Entry 8HPO (electron microscopy, 2.60 A resolution); this record covers chains D and A of the 11 polymer chains in the assembly.

[Chain D]
Molecule: Transcriptional regulatory protein SDS3
Source organism: Saccharomyces cerevisiae (strain ATCC 204508 / S288c)
UniProtKB: P40505 (SDS3_YEAST); numbering as in UniProt (aligned over 1-327)
Chain sequence (327 residues; row label = number of the first residue in the row):
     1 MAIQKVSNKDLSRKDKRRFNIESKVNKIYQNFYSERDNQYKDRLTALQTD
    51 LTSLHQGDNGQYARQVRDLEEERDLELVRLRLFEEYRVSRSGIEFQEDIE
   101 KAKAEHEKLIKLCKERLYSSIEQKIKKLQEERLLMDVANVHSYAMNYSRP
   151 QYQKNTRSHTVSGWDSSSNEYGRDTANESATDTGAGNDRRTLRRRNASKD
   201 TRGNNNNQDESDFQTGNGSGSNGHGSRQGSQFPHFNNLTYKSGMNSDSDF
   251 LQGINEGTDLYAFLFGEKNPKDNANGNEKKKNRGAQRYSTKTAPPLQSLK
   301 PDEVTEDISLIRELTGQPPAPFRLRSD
Disordered / not traced: 1-13, 142-287, 325-327
Modified residues: Ser309 (phosphoserine; SEP)
Swiss-Prot annotation at these positions:
  - modified residue (Phosphoserine): Ser166, Ser211

[Chain A]
Molecule: Transcriptional regulatory protein SIN3
Source organism: Saccharomyces cerevisiae (strain ATCC 204508 / S288c)
UniProtKB: P22579 (SIN3_YEAST); residues 1-1536 here = UniProt positions 1-1536
Chain sequence (1536 residues; numbered 1 to 1536; the number before each row is that of its first residue):
     1 MSQVWHNSNSQSNDVATSNDATGSNERNEKEPSLQGNKPGFVQQQQRITL
    51 PSLSALSTKEEDRRDSNGQQALTSHAAHILGYPPPHSNAMPSIATDSALK
   101 QPHEYHPRPKSSSSSPSINASLMNAGPAPLPTVGAASFSLSRFDNPLPIK
   151 APVHTEEPKSYNGLQEEEKATQRPQDCKEVPAGVQPADAPDPSSNHADAN
   201 DDNNNNENSHDEDADYRPLNVKDALSYLEQVKFQFSSRPDIYNLFLDIMK
   251 DFKSQAIDTPGVIERVSTLFRGYPILIQGFNTFLPQGYRIECSSNPDDPI
   301 RVTTPMGTTTVNNNISPSGRGTTDAQELGSFPESDGNGVQQPSNVPMVPS
   351 SVYQSEQNQDQQQSLPLLATSSGLPSIQQPEMPAHRQIPQSQSLVPQEDA
   401 KKNVDVEFSQAISYVNKIKTRFADQPDIYKHFLEILQTYQREQKPINEVY
   451 AQVTHLFQNAPDLLEDFKKFLPDSSASANQQVQHAQQHAQQQHEAQMHAQ
   501 AQAQAQAQAQVEQQKQQQQFLYPASGYYGHPSNRGIPQQNLPPIGSFSPP
   551 TNGSTVHEAYQDQQHMQPPHFMPLPSIVQHGPNMVHQGIANENPPLSDLR
   601 TSLTEQYAPSSIQHQQQHPQSISPIANTQYGDIPVRPEIDLDPSIVPVVP
   651 EPTEPIENNISLNEEVTFFEKAKRYIGNKHLYTEFLKILNLYSQDILDLD
   701 DLVEKVDFYLGSNKELFTWFKNFVGYQEKTKCIENIVHEKHRLDLDLCEA
   751 FGPSYKRLPKSDTFMPCSGRDDMCWEVLNDEWVGHPVWASEDSGFIAHRK
   801 NQYEETLFKIEEERHEYDFYIESNLRTIQCLETIVNKIENMTENEKANFK
   851 LPPGLGHTSMTIYKKVIRKVYDKERGFEIIDALHEHPAVTAPVVLKRLKQ
   901 KDEEWRRAQREWNKVWRELEQKVFFKSLDHLGLTFKQADKKLLTTKQLIS
   951 EISSIKVDQTNKKIHWLTPKPKSQLDFDFPDKNIFYDILCLADTFITHTT
  1001 AYSNPDKERLKDLLKYFISLFFSISFEKIEESLYSHKQNVSESSGSDDGS
  1051 SIASRKRPYQQEMSLLDILHRSRYQKLKRSNDEDGKVPQLSEPPEEEPNT
  1101 IEEEELIDEEAKNPWLTGNLVEEANSQGIIQNRSIFNLFANTNIYIFFRH
  1151 WTTIYERLLEIKQMNERVTKEINTRSTVTFAKDLDLLSSQLSEMGLDFVG
  1201 EDAYKQVLRLSRRLINGDLEHQWFEESLRQAYNNKAFKLYTIDKVTQSLV
  1251 KHAHTLMTDAKTAEIMALFVKDRNASTTSAKDQIIYRLQVRSHMSNTENM
  1301 FRIEFDKRTLHVSIQYIALDDLTLKEPKADEDKWKYYVTSYALPHPTEGI
  1351 PHEKLKIPFLERLIEFGQDIDGTEVDEEFSPEGISVSTLKIKIQPITYQL
  1401 HIENGSYDVFTRKATNKYPTIANDNTQKGMVSQKKELISKFLDCAVGLRN
  1451 NLDEAQKLSMQKKWENLKDSIAKTSAGNQGIESETEKGKITKQEQSDNLD
  1501 SSTASVLPASITTVPQDDNIETTGNTESSDKGAKIQ
Disordered / not traced: 1-632, 650-659, 1043-1061, 1070-1131, 1349-1360, 1373-1536
Swiss-Prot annotation at these positions:
  - modified residue: Ser137 (Phosphoserine), Thr303 (Phosphothreonine), Thr304 (Phosphothreonine), Ser316 (Phosphoserine), Ser1046 (Phosphoserine)

[Chain D / chain A interface]
Pairs across the interface (64; chain D residue first):
  Arg18(D) with Asn663(A), hydrogen bond; Val666(A)
  Ile21(D) with Val666(A), hydrophobic
  Glu22(D) with Leu662(A)
  Val25(D) with Leu662(A), hydrophobic
  Glu76(D) with His857(A), salt bridge
  Val78(D) with Thr833(A)
  Arg79(D) with Gln829(A); Cys830(A), hydrogen bond; Thr833(A); His857(A), hydrogen bond
  Leu82(D) with Glu832(A); Asn836(A)
  Phe83(D) with Leu825(A); Gln829(A)
  Tyr86(D) with Ile828(A); Lys899(A); Asp902(A), hydrogen bond
  Arg90(D) with Leu825(A); Asp902(A), salt bridge; Arg906(A)
  Ile93(D) with Glu903(A)
  Glu94(D) with Glu903(A); Arg906(A), salt bridge; Arg910(A), salt bridge
  Ser289(D) with Leu919(A)
  Lys291(D) with Leu919(A)
  Thr292(D) with Glu813(A); Trp912(A)
  Ala293(D) with Glu813(A), hydrogen bond (backbone-side chain); Tyr817(A); Trp912(A); Trp916(A), hydrophobic
  Pro294(D) with Tyr817(A), hydrogen bond (backbone-side chain); Trp912(A)
  Leu296(D) with Tyr817(A), hydrophobic; Tyr820(A), hydrophobic; Lys869(A); Trp905(A), hydrophobic
  Gln297(D) with Lys901(A); Trp905(A), hydrogen bond (backbone-side chain)
  Ser298(D) with Lys869(A); Val870(A), hydrogen bond (side chain-backbone); Lys901(A), hydrogen bond (backbone-side chain)
  Leu299(D) with Val870(A), hydrogen bond (backbone-backbone); Tyr871(A), hydrophobic; Arg897(A); Gln900(A); Lys901(A)
  Pro301(D) with Arg875(A)
  Glu303(D) with Arg897(A), hydrogen bond (backbone-side chain)
  Val304(D) with Tyr871(A), hydrophobic; Arg875(A)
  Asp307(D) with Tyr871(A), hydrogen bond; Lys896(A), salt bridge; Arg897(A), salt bridge
  Ile308(D) with Ile879(A), hydrophobic
  Ile311(D) with Thr890(A)
  Arg312(D) with Glu878(A), salt bridge
  Leu314(D) with Val889(A), hydrophobic
  Thr315(D) with His886(A); Val889(A)
  Gln317(D) with His886(A)
  Phe322(D) with Arg875(A)
Interface residues without a listed pair, chain D (37 interface residues in all): Leu75, Pro295, Thr305, Leu310
Interface residues without a listed pair, chain A (45 interface residues in all): Ser661, Lys809, Glu816, Ile821, Arg826, Ala882, Val893, Glu904, Val915

[Overview]
Chain D and chain A form an interface of 37 and 45 residues respectively, with 12 hydrogen bonds and 7 salt
bridges. Polar contacts include Glu76(D)-His857(A), Arg90(D)-Asp902(A) and Glu94(D)-Arg906(A).
Chain D is Transcriptional regulatory protein SDS3 and chain A is Transcriptional regulatory protein SIN3,
both from Saccharomyces cerevisiae (strain ATCC 204508 / S288c); the structure, Cryo-EM structure of a
SIN3/HDAC complex from budding yeast, was determined by electron microscopy.
